PDB entry 1LWU | X-ray diffraction, 2.80 A resolution | chains C and J of the 8 polymer chains in the assembly

Chain C:
Protein: Fibrinogen gamma chain
Organism: Petromyzon marinus
Reference sequence: P04115 (FIBG_PETMA); residues 79-401 here correspond to UniProt positions 103-425 (UniProt number = residue number + 24)
Amino-acid sequence (323 residues; row label = number of the first residue in the row):
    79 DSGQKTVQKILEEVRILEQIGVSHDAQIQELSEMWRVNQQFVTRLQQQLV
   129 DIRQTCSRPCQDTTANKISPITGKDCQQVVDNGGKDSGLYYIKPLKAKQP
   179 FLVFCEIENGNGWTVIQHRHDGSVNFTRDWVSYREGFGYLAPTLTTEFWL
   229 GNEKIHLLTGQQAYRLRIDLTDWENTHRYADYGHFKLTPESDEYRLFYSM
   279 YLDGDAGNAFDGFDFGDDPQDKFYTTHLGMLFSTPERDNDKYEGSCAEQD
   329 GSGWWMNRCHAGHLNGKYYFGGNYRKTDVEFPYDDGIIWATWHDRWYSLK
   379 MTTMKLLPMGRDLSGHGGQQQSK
Disordered / not traced: 79-82, 400-401
Differences from the reference sequence: conflict P137 (Ser161 in P04115)
Swiss-Prot annotation at these positions:
  - binding site (Ca(2+)): D316, D318, Y320, G322
  - glycosylation: N203 (N-linked (GlcNAc...) asparagine)
Disulfides: C154-C183, C324-C337
Covalently attached groups: N-acetylglucosamine (NAG) linked to N203
Metal / ion sites: Ca2+: D316, D318, Y320, G322

Chain J:
Protein: Fibrinogen alpha-1 chain
Organism: Petromyzon marinus
Notes: fragment: fragment
Reference sequence: P02674 (FIBA1_PETMA); residues 82-200 here correspond to UniProt positions 87-205 (UniProt number = residue number + 5)
Amino-acid sequence (119 residues; row label = number of the first residue in the row):
    82 AVSDTSGQTLNEHNELEVRYSEVLRELERRIIHLQRRINMQLQQLTLLQH
   132 NIKTQVSQILRVEVDIDVALRACKGSCARYLEYRLDKEKNLQLEKAASYI
   182 ANLKFERFEEVVVEETLNR
Disordered / not traced: 82-94, 194-200
Differences from the reference sequence: conflict A153 (Thr158 in P02674)

How chain C and chain J interact:
Residue-residue contacts - 5 pairs, chain C then chain J:
  V85(C) with Y101(J), hydrophobic
  Q86(C) with Y101(J)
  L89(C) with L97(J); E98(J)
  R93(C) with N95(J)
Also at the interface, not in a pair above, chain C (5 interface residues in all): E90

Summary:
5 residues of chain C face 4 of chain J across their interface. N-acetylglucosamine is covalently linked to
N203(C). D316(C), D318(C), Y320(C) and G322(C) form the Ca2+ site. Curated annotation (UniProt) lists 4
Ca2+-binding residues on chain C.
Here chain C is Fibrinogen gamma chain and chain J is Fibrinogen alpha-1 chain, both from Petromyzon marinus.
Entry 1LWU (Crystal structure of fragment D from lamprey fibrinogen complexed with the peptide
Gly-His-Arg-Pro-amide) was determined by X-ray diffraction.
